8I4X - chains B and D of the 5 polymer chains in the assembly; structure by electron microscopy, 8.50 A resolution (very low resolution: no residue pairs are listed; an interface is given only as per-side residue counts).

Chain B:
Protein: Structural maintenance of chromosomes protein 6
Source organism: Saccharomyces cerevisiae S288C
UniProtKB: Q12749 (SMC6_YEAST); residue numbers follow UniProt; this construct covers 1-1104
Sequence (1104 residues; numbered 1 to 1104; the number before each row is that of its first residue):
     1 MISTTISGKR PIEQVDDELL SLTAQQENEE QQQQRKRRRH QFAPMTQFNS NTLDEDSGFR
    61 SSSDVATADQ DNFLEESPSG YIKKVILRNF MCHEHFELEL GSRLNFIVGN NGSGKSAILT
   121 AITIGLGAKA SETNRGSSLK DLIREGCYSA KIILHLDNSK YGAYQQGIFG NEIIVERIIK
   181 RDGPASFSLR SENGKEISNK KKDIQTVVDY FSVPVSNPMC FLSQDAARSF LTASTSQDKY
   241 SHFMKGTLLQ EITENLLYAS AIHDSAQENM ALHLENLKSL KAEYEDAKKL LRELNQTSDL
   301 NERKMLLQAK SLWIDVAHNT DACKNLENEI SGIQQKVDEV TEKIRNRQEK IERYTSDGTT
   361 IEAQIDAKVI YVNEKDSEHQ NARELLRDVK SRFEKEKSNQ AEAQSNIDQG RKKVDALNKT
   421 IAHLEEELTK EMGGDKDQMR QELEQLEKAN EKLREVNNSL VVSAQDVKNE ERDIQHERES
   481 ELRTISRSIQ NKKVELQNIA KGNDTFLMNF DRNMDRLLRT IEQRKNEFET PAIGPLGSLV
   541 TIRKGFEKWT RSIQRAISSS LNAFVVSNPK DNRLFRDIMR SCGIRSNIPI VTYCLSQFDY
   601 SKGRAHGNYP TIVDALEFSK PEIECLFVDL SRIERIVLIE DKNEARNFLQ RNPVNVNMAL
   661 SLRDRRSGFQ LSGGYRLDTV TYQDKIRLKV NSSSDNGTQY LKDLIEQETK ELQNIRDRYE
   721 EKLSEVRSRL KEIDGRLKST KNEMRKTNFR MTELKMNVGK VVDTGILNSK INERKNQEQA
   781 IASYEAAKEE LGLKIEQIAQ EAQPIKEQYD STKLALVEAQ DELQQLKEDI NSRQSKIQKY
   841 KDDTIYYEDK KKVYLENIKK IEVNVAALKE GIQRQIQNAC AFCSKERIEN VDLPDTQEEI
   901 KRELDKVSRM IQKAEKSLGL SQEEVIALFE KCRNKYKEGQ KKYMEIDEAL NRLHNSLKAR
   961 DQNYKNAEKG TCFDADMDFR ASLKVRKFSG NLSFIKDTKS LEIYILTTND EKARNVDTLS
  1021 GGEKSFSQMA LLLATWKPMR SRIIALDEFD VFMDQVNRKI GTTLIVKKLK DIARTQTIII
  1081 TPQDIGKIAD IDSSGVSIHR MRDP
Disordered / not traced: 1-11, 47-73
Sequence notes: engineered mutation Ala464 (Leu in Q12749)
UniProt features mapped onto this chain:
  - motif: Arg35 to Arg39 (Nuclear localization signal)
  - binding site (ATP): Gly109 to Ser116

Chain D:
Protein: Nse6
Source organism: Saccharomyces cerevisiae S288C
UniProtKB: P40026 (KRE29_YEAST); residue numbers follow UniProt; this construct covers 87-464
Sequence (378 residues; each row starts with the number of its first residue):
    87 PILKRTIISK RKAPSNNEDE EIVKTPRKLV NYVPLKIFNL GDSFDDTITT TVAKLQDLKK
   147 EILDSPRSNK SIVITSNTVA KSELQKSIKF SGSIPEIYLD VVTKETISDK YKDWHFISKN
   207 CHYEQLMDLE MKDTAYSFLF GSSRSQGKVP EFVHLKCPSI TNLLVLFGVN QEKCNSLKIN
   267 YEKKENSRYD NLCTIFPVNK MLKFLMYFYS DDDNDDVREF FLKAFICLIL DRKVFNAMES
   327 DHRLCFKVLE LFNEAHFINS YFEIVDKNDF FLHYRLLQIF PHLQSALLRR RFSEKQGRTE
   387 TIQQNIIKEF NEFFDCKNYK NLLYFILTMY GSKFIPFGPK CQVTEYFKDC ILDISNETTN
   447 DVEISILKGI LNLFSKIR
Disordered / not traced: 155-159
UniProt features mapped onto this chain:
  - modified residue: Ser101 (Phosphoserine)

Chain B / chain D interface:
At this resolution (8 A) residue pairs are not listed: 77 residues of chain B and 66 of chain D lie at the interface.

In short:
Chain B and chain D form an interface of 77 and 66 residues respectively. From UniProt: 8 ATP-binding residues
on chain B.
Here chain B is Structural maintenance of chromosomes protein 6 and chain D is Nse6, both from Saccharomyces
cerevisiae S288C. Entry 8I4X (Cryo-EM structure of 5-subunit Smc5/6) was determined by electron microscopy,
deposited together with 7YLM, 7YMD, 7YQH, 8HQS, 8I13, 8I21 and 6 further entries.
